PDB entry 7CHM | X-ray diffraction, 2.65 A resolution | chain A

# Chain A
Name: Dual specificity protein kinase TTK
From: Homo sapiens
Notes: EC 2.7.12.1
UniProt: P33981 (TTK_HUMAN); residues 515-795 here = UniProt positions 515-795
Amino-acid sequence (281 residues; each row starts with the number of its first residue):
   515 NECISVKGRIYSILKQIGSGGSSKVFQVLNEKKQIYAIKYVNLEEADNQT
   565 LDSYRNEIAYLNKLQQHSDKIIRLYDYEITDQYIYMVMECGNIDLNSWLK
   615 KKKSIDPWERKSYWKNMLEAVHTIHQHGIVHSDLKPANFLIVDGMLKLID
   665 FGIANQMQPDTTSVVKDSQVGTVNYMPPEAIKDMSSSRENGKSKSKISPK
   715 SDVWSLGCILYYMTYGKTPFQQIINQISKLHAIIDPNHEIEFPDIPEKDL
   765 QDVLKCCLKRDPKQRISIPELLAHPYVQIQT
Not modelled in the structure: 515, 676-683, 700-710, 795
Modified positions: Thr675 (phosphothreonine; TPO); Thr686 (phosphothreonine; TPO)
Small-molecule neighbours: FZF (4-(cyclohexylamino)-2-[(2-methoxy-4-morpholin-4-ylcarbonyl-phenyl)amino]-7H-pyrrolo[2,3-d]pyrimidine-5-carbonitrile): Ile531, Gly532, Val539, Gln541, Ala551, Lys553, Ile586, Met602, Glu603, Cys604, Gly605, Asn606, Ile607, Asp608, Ser611, Ala651, Leu654, Ile663, Met671, Gln672, Pro673, Asp674

# In short
Ligands of chain A: compound FZF.
Chain A is Dual specificity protein kinase TTK (Homo sapiens); the structure, Crystal structure of TTK kinase
domain in complex with compound 8, was determined by X-ray diffraction, deposited together with 7CHN, 7CHT,
7CIL, 7CJA and 7CLH.
